PDB entry 8JNF | electron microscopy, 6.91 A resolution (low resolution: residue-level contacts below are approximate; hydrogen-bond / salt-bridge calls are withheld) | chains F and I of the 16 polymer chains in the assembly

Chain F:
Name: Histone H4
Source organism: Homo sapiens
Reference sequence: P62805 (H4_HUMAN); residues 0-102 here correspond to UniProt positions 1-103 (UniProt number = residue number + 1)
Chain sequence (106 residues; each row starts with the number of its first residue; numbers below 1 keep their minus sign (Gly-3 is residue -3)):
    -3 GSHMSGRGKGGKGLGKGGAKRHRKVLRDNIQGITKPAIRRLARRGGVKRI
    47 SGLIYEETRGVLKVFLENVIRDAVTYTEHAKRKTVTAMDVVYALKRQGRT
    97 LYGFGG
Unresolved in the structure: -3 to 15
Sequence notes: expression tag (-3 to -1)
UniProt features mapped onto this chain:
  - DNA-binding region: Lys16 to Lys20
  - modified residue: Ser1 (N-acetylserine), Arg3 (Asymmetric dimethylarginine), Lys5 (N6-(2-hydroxyisobutyryl)lysine), Lys8 (N6-(2-hydroxyisobutyryl)lysine), Lys12 (N6-(2-hydroxyisobutyryl)lysine), Lys16 (N6-(2-hydroxyisobutyryl)lysine), Lys20 (N6,N6,N6-trimethyllysine), Lys31 (N6-(2-hydroxyisobutyryl)lysine), Lys44 (N6-(2-hydroxyisobutyryl)lysine), Ser47 (Phosphoserine), Tyr51 (Phosphotyrosine), Lys59 (N6-(2-hydroxyisobutyryl)lysine), Lys77 (N6-(2-hydroxyisobutyryl)lysine), Lys79 (N6-(2-hydroxyisobutyryl)lysine), Thr80 (Phosphothreonine), Tyr88 (Phosphotyrosine), Lys91 (N6-(2-hydroxyisobutyryl)lysine)
  - cross-link (Glycyl lysine isopeptide (Lys-Gly)): Lys12 (interchain with G-Cter in SUMO2), Lys20 (interchain with G-Cter in SUMO2), Lys31 (interchain with G-Cter in SUMO2), Lys59 (interchain with G-Cter in SUMO2), Lys79 (interchain with G-Cter in SUMO2), Lys91 (interchain with G-Cter in SUMO2)

Chain I:
Molecule: 156-nt DNA strand
Source organism: synthetic construct
Sequence (156 nucleotides; row label = number of the first residue in the row):
     1 ATCAGAATCCCGGTGCCGAGGCCGCTCAATTGGTCGTAGACAGCTCTAGC
    51 ACCGCTTAAACGCACGTACGCGCTGTCCCCCGCGTTTTAACCGCCAAGGG
   101 GATTACACCCAAGACACCAGGCACGAGACAGAAAAAAACAACGAAAACGG
   151 CCACCA
Unresolved in the structure: 124-156

Chain F / chain I interface:
Residue-residue contacts (9; chain F residue first):
  Arg17(F) - DA51(I)
  His18(F) - DA51(I)
  Arg19(F) - DA51(I)
  Thr30(F) - DA60(I)
  Thr30(F) - DC61(I)
  Pro32(F) - DA60(I)
  Pro32(F) - DC61(I)
  Arg36(F) - DA60(I)
  Arg45(F) - DC69(I)
Interface residues without a listed pair, chain F (11 interface residues in all): Lys31, Ala33, Lys44, Thr80
Interface residues without a listed pair, chain I (9 interface residues in all): DG49, DC50, DC52, DA59, DG70

Summary:
Chain F and chain I form an interface of 11 and 9 residues respectively. From UniProt: a DNA-binding region on
chain F.
Here chain F is Histone H4 (Homo sapiens) and chain I is a 156-nt DNA strand (synthetic construct). Entry 8JNF
(The cryo-EM structure of the RAD51 filament bound to the nucleosome) was determined by electron microscopy
together with 8JND, 8JNE, 8XBT, 8XBU and 8XBW from the same study.
